9FFM - chains B and C of the 6 polymer chains in the assembly; structure by electron microscopy, 3.00 A resolution.

[Chain B (and C)]
Protein: Gamma-aminobutyric acid receptor subunit beta-3
Source organism: Homo sapiens
Notes: chain C of this document is another copy of the same molecule, construct and numbering; everything in this record applies to it too
UniProtKB: P28472 (GBRB3_HUMAN); residues 1-448 here correspond to UniProt positions 26-473 (UniProt number = residue number + 25)
Sequence (395 residues; numbered -53 to 448; 107 numbers in that range are skipped by the numbering (no residue carries them; nothing is unmodelled there); the number before each row is that of its first residue; numbers below 1 keep their minus sign (Met-53 is residue -53)):
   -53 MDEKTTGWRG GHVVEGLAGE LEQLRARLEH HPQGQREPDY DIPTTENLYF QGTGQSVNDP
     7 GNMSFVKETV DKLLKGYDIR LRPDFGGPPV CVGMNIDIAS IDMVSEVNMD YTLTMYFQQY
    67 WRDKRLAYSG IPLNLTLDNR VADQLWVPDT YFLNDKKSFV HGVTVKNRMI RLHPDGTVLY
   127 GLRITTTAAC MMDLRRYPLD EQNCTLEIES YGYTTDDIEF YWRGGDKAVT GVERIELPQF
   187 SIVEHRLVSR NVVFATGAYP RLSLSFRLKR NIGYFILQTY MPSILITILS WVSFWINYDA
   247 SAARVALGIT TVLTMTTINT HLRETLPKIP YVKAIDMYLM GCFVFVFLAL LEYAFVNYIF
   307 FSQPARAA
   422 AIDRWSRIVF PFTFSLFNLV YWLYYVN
Disordered / not traced: -53 to 7, 448
Cystine bridges: Cys136-Cys150
Covalently attached groups: N-acetylglucosamine (NAG) linked to Asn80; glycan linked to Asn149
Construct notes: initiating methionine (-53); expression tag (-52 to 0); linker (308-314)
Curated features (UniProtKB/Swiss-Prot):
  - binding site (benzamidine): Asp95 to Tyr97, Glu155 to Tyr157, Phe200
  - binding site (4-aminobutanoate): Tyr97, Glu155, Tyr157, Thr202
  - binding site (histamine): Tyr97, Ser156, Tyr157, Thr202
  - glycosylation (N-linked (GlcNAc...) asparagine): Asn8, Asn80, Asn149

[Interface between chain B and chain C]
Pairs across the interface (88; chain B residue first):
  Met9(B) with Leu27(C); Arg28(C); Phe31(C); Arg71(C)
  Val12(B) with Phe31(C), hydrophobic
  Lys13(B) with Gly22(C), hydrogen bond (side chain-backbone); Asp24(C)
  Val16(B) with Arg26(C)
  Asp17(B) with Arg26(C), salt bridge
  Leu20(B) with Arg26(C)
  Asp48(B) with Lys102(C)
  Tyr62(B) with Tyr97(C), hydrogen bond; Leu99(C)
  Leu81(B) with Phe31(C), hydrophobic
  Thr82(B) with Gly158(C); Tyr159(C)
  Asp84(B) with Ile25(C); Arg26(C)
  Arg86(B) with Ile25(C); Asp89(C), hydrogen bond (side chain-backbone); Leu91(C), hydrogen bond (side chain-backbone)
  Phe105(B) with Lys102(C)
  His107(B) with Asp101(C), salt bridge; Lys102(C)
  Val109(B) with Thr96(C); Tyr97(C); Phe98(C), hydrophobic; Ser104(C); Phe105(C); Ile130(C), hydrophobic
  Thr110(B) with Thr96(C), hydrogen bond (backbone-backbone); Leu128(C); Ile130(C)
  Val111(B) with Asp95(C)
  Asn113(B) with Tyr97(C); Tyr157(C)
  Arg114(B) with Tyr157(C)
  Met115(B) with Tyr157(C)
  Arg117(B) with Gly158(C), hydrogen bond (side chain-backbone); Thr202(C); Tyr205(C)
  Gly127(B) with Tyr157(C)
  Leu128(B) with Tyr157(C)
  Arg129(B) with Tyr97(C); Phe98(C); Leu99(C), hydrogen bond (side chain-backbone); Asp101(C), salt bridge; Tyr157(C), hydrogen bond (backbone-side chain)
  Glu182(B) with Met137(C)
  Pro184(B) with Pro276(C)
  Gly219(B) with Val278(C)
  Tyr220(B) with Pro276(C), hydrophobic; Tyr277(C)
  Leu223(B) with Val278(C), hydrophobic; Met283(C), hydrophobic; Met286(C)
  Gln224(B) with Arg269(C), hydrogen bond; Asp282(C)
  Met227(B) with Met286(C), hydrophobic
  Leu231(B) with Phe289(C), hydrophobic; Phe293(C)
  Leu235(B) with Ile255(C), hydrophobic; Val258(C), hydrophobic; Phe293(C), hydrophobic; Leu296(C), hydrophobic
  Val238(B) with Leu297(C), hydrophobic; Ala300(C), hydrophobic
  Trp241(B) with Tyr304(C), hydrophobic
  Ile242(B) with Asn303(C)
  Asn243(B) with Asn303(C), hydrogen bond
  Ala246(B) with Ser247(C)
  Ala249(B) with Ser247(C); Val251(C)
  Leu253(B) with Val251(C), hydrophobic; Ile255(C), hydrophobic
  Thr256(B) with Ile255(C)
  Thr257(B) with Ile255(C)
  Leu259(B) with Leu259(C), hydrophobic
  Thr260(B) with Leu259(C); Thr262(C)
  His267(B) with Thr266(C); His267(C), hydrogen bond
  Leu268(B) with Arg269(C)
  Glu270(B) with Glu270(C); Lys274(C)
  Thr271(B) with Arg269(C); Glu270(C)
  Arg428(B) with Tyr304(C)
Interface residues without a listed pair, chain B (60 interface residues in all): Leu83, Val87, Gln90, Arg180, Gln185, Pro228, Ile232, Ile234, Ala248, Ala252, Thr263
Interface residues without a listed pair, chain C (62 interface residues in all): Tyr23, Asp30, Phe63, Trp92, Val93, Pro94, Asn100, Lys103, Phe200, Ala248, Phe306

[In short]
The interface between chain B and chain C involves 60 residues on one side and 62 on the other; the contacts
include 11 hydrogen bonds and 3 salt bridges. Polar contacts include Asp17(B)-Arg26(C), His107(B)-Asp101(C)
and Arg129(B)-Asp101(C). N-acetylglucosamine is covalently linked to Asn80(B).
Chain B and chain C are both Gamma-aminobutyric acid receptor subunit beta-3 (Homo sapiens); the structure,
Cryo-EM structure of the alpha1beta3 GABA(A) receptor in complex with Mb25 in the resting state, was
determined by electron microscopy.
